PDB entry 6LTY | X-ray diffraction, 3.28 A resolution | chains A and B of the 4 polymer chains in the assembly

# Chain A (and B)
Name: Putative antitoxin HigA3
Source organism: Mycobacterium tuberculosis H37Rv
Notes: chain B of this document is another copy of the same molecule, construct and numbering; everything in this record applies to it too
UniProt: O53333 (HIGA3_MYCTU); numbering as in UniProt (aligned over 1-109)
Amino-acid sequence (117 residues; row label = number of the first residue in the row):
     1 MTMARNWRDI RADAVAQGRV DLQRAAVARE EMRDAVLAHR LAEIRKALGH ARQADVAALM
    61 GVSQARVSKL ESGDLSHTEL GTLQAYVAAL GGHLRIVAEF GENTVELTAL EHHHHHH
Unresolved in the structure: 1-35, 114-117
Construct notes: expression tag (110-117)
From the paper describing this entry:
  - conformationally variable residues (domain motion, loop rearrangement): Gln64, Ser76, His77
  - binding site for the 20-nt DNA strand: Arg52, Ser63, Ala65, Arg66, Ser68, His77, Thr78, Glu79

# Chain A / chain B interface
Residue-residue contacts (61):
  Val36(A) with Thr104(B)
  Leu37(A) with Val105(B), hydrophobic; Glu106(B)
  Ala38(A) with Glu106(B); Thr108(B), hydrogen bond (backbone-side chain)
  His39(A) with Leu107(B)
  Ile44(A) with Phe100(B), hydrophobic; Val105(B), hydrophobic
  Leu48(A) with Phe100(B), hydrophobic
  Leu75(A) with Leu80(B); Leu107(B), hydrophobic
  Ser76(A) with Glu79(B); Leu80(B); Gly81(B), hydrogen bond (backbone-backbone)
  His77(A) with Glu79(B)
  Thr78(A) with Glu79(B); Leu80(B), hydrogen bond (backbone-backbone)
  Glu79(A) with Ser76(B); His77(B); Thr78(B)
  Leu80(A) with Leu75(B); Ser76(B); Thr78(B), hydrogen bond (backbone-backbone); Leu80(B), hydrophobic; Leu83(B), hydrophobic
  Gly81(A) with Ser76(B), hydrogen bond (backbone-backbone)
  Val87(A) with Ala98(B), hydrophobic
  Gly92(A) with Glu99(B); Phe100(B)
  His93(A) with Glu99(B), hydrogen bond (backbone-backbone)
  Leu94(A) with Val97(B)
  Arg95(A) with Arg95(B); Ile96(B); Val97(B), hydrogen bond (backbone-backbone); Glu99(B), salt bridge
  Ile96(A) with Leu94(B), hydrophobic; Arg95(B); Ile96(B), hydrophobic
  Val97(A) with Leu94(B); Arg95(B), hydrogen bond (backbone-backbone)
  Ala98(A) with Val87(B), hydrophobic
  Glu99(A) with Gly92(B); His93(B), salt bridge; Arg95(B), salt bridge
  Phe100(A) with Ile44(B), hydrophobic; Leu48(B), hydrophobic; Val87(B); Leu90(B), hydrophobic; Gly92(B)
  Thr104(A) with Val36(B)
  Val105(A) with Leu37(B); Ala38(B); Ile44(B), hydrophobic
  Glu106(A) with Leu37(B); Ala38(B), hydrogen bond (backbone-backbone)
  Leu107(A) with Ala38(B); Leu75(B), hydrophobic
  Thr108(A) with Leu37(B); Ala38(B), hydrogen bond (backbone-backbone); His39(B), hydrogen bond (backbone-side chain)
  His113(A) with His77(B)
Interface residues without a listed pair, chain A (35 interface residues in all): Leu41, Asp74, Leu83, Leu90, Gly91, Ala109
Interface residues without a listed pair, chain B (37 interface residues in all): Leu41, Thr82, Gly91, Ala109, Glu111, His112, His113

# Overview
35 residues of chain A face 37 of chain B across their interface, with 11 hydrogen bonds and 3 salt bridges.
Polar contacts include Arg95(A)-Glu99(B), Glu99(A)-His93(B) and Ala38(A)-Thr108(B). The paper reports a
binding site for the 20-nt DNA strand at Arg52(A), Ser63(A) and Ala65(A) among others; conformational
variability at Gln64(A), Ser76(A) and His77(A).
Both chains are Putative antitoxin HigA3 (Mycobacterium tuberculosis H37Rv). Entry 6LTY (DNA bound antitoxin
HigA3) was determined by X-ray diffraction together with 6LTZ from the same study.
